6IJP - chain A; structure by X-ray diffraction, 1.85 A resolution.

Chain A:
Name: Adenosine/AMP deaminase family protein
Organism: Arabidopsis thaliana
UniProt: Q8LPL7 (Q8LPL7_ARATH); residue numbers follow UniProt; this construct covers 1-355
Chain sequence (376 residues; each row starts with the number of its first residue; numbers below 1 keep their minus sign (Met-20 is residue -20)):
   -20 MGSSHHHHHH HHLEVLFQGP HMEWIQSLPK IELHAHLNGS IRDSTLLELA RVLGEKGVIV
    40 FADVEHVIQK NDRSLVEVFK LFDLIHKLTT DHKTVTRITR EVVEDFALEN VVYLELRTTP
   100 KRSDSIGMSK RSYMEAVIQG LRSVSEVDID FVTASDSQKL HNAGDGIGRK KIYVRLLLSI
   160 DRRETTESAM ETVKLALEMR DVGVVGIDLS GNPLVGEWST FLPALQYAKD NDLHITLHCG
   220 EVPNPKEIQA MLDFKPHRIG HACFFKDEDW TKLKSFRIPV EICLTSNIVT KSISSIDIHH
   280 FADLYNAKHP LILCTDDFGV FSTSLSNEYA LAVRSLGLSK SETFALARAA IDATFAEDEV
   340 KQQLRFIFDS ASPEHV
Unresolved in the structure: -20 to -1, 133-147, 355
Construct notes: initiating methionine (-20); expression tag (-19 to 0)
Ion coordination: Zn2+: His13, His15, His217, Asp295
Ligand contacts: inosinic acid (IMP): His15, Leu16, Asn17, Gly18, Phe58, Phe61, His65, Arg96, Thr97, Thr98, Lys100, Tyr112, Asp160, Arg162, Ser189, Gly190, His217, Glu220, Asp295, Asp296
Curated features (UniProtKB/Swiss-Prot):
  - active site: Glu220 (Proton donor)
  - binding site (Zn(2+)): His13, His15, His217, Asp295
  - binding site (N(6)-methyl-AMP): His15, Asn17, His65, Thr97 to Lys100, Asp160, Gly190, Glu220, Asp295, Asp296
  - site: His240 (Important for catalytic activity)
  - mutagenesis: His15 (H15A: Abolishes catalytic activity), Asn17 (N17A: Reduces catalytic efficiency 2-fold), Val57 (V57F: Reduces catalytic efficiency 20-fold), His65 (H65A: Reduces catalytic efficiency 2-fold), Thr97 (T97A: Reduces catalytic efficiency 3-fold), Thr98 (T98A: Reduces catalytic efficiency 2-fold), Lys100 (K100A: Reduces catalytic efficiency 3-fold), Glu220 (E220A: Abolishes catalytic activity), Asp295 (D295A/N: Abolishes catalytic activity), Asp296 (D296A: Abolishes catalytic activity)
From the paper describing this entry:
  - conformationally variable residues (side-chain flip): His240
  - catalytic residues: Asp295 (proposed by the authors, not directly observed)
  - specificity-determining residues: Val57, Phe58 (proposed by the authors, not directly observed)
  - mutagenesis - D295A, D295N: abolished catalytic activity
  - mutagenesis - H65A, T98A: decreased catalytic activity

Overview:
Ligands of chain A: inosinic acid. The Zn2+ site is built by His13, His15, His217 and Asp295. UniProt lists
active-site residue Glu220, 4 Zn2+-binding residues, 12 N(6)-methyl-AMP-binding residues and 10 mutagenesis
sites. From the paper: the catalytic residue Asp295; D295A and D295N abolish catalytic activity; 4
substitutions were tested in all.
Chain A is Adenosine/AMP deaminase family protein (Arabidopsis thaliana); the structure, The structure of the
ADAL-IMP complex, was determined by X-ray diffraction together with 6IJM and 6IJN from the same study.
